PDB entry 6K41 | electron microscopy, 2.90 A resolution | chains A and R of the 5 polymer chains in the assembly

== Chain A ==
Protein: Guanine nucleotide-binding protein G(o) subunit alpha
Source organism: Homo sapiens
UniProtKB: P09471 (GNAO_HUMAN); numbering as in UniProt (aligned over 1-354)
Amino-acid sequence (354 residues; each row starts with the number of its first residue):
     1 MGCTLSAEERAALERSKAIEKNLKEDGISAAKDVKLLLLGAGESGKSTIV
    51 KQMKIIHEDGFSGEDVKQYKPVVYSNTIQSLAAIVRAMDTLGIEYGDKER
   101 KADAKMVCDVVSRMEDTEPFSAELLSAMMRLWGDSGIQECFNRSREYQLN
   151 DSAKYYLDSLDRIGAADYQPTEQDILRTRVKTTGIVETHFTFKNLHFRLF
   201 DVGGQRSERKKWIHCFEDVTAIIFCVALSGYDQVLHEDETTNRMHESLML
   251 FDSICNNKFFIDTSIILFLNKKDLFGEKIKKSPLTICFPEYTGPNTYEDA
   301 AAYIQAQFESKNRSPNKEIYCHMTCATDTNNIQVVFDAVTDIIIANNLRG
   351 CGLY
Not modelled in the structure: 1-4, 55-182, 236-240, 280-283
Swiss-Prot annotation at these positions:
  - region: Lys35 to Thr48 (G1 motif), Asp174 to Thr182 (G2 motif), Phe197 to Arg206 (G3 motif), Ile266 to Asp273 (G4 motif), Thr324 to Thr329 (G5 motif)
  - binding site (GTP): Glu43, Lys46, Ser47, Thr48, Ser152, Leu176, Arg177, Thr178, Arg179, Asn270, Asp273, Cys325
  - binding site (Mg(2+)): Ser47, Thr182
  - modified residue: Arg179 (ADP-ribosylarginine), Gln205 (5-glutamyl histamine), Cys351 (ADP-ribosylcysteine)
  - lipidation: Gly2 (N-myristoyl glycine), Cys3 (S-palmitoyl cysteine), Cys351 (S-palmitoyl cysteine)
  - natural variant: Gly40 (G40R: In DEE17 and NEDIM; G40W: Found in a patient with intractable early-onset epilepsy), Ser47 (S47G: In NEDIM), Gln52 (Q52P: Found in a patient with intractable early-onset epilepsy; Q52R: In DEE17), Ile56 (I56T: In NEDIM), Asp174 (D174G: In DEE17), Thr191 to Phe197 (deletion: In DEE17), Gly203 (G203R: In DEE17), Arg209 (R209C: In DEE17 and NEDIM; R209G: In NEDIM; R209H: In NEDIM; R209L: In NEDIM), Ala227 (A227V: In NEDIM), Glu246 (E246G: In NEDIM; E246K: In NEDIM), Ile279 (I279N: In DEE17)
  - mutagenesis: Cys351 (C351A: Strong loss of binding to ADGRG3)

== Chain R ==
Protein: Alpha-2A adrenergic receptor, Endolysin, Alpha-2B adrenergic receptor
Source organism: Bos taurus
Notes: EC 3.2.1.17
UniProtKB: chimeric construct of Q28838, A0A097J809, P18089: residues -187 to -161 from Q28838 (ADA2A_BOVIN) positions 1-27 (UniProt number = residue number + 188); residues -153 to 6 from A0A097J809 positions 2-161 (UniProt number = residue number + 155); residues 7-354 from P18089 positions 7-217 (offset varies); residues 355-450 from P18089 positions 355-450 (same numbers)
Amino-acid sequence (512 residues; row label = number of the first residue in the row; note: 137 numbers in that range are skipped by the numbering (no residue carries them; nothing is unmodelled there); numbers below 1 keep their minus sign (Asp-198 is residue -198)):
  -198 DDDDAHHHHHHMGSLQPDAGNASWNGTEAPGGGARATPENLYFQGNIFEM
  -148 LRIDEGLRLKIYKDTEGYYTIGIGHLLTKSPSLNAAKSELDKAIGRNTNG
   -98 VITKDEAEKLFNQDVDAAVRGILRNAKLKPVYDSLDAVRRAALINMVFQM
   -48 GETGVAGFTNSLRMLQQKRWDEAAVNLAKSRWYNQTPNRAKRVITTFRTG
     2 TWDAYYSVQATAAIAAAITFLILFTIFGNALVILAVLTSRSLRAPQNLFL
    52 VSLAAADILVATLIIPFSLANELLGYWYFRRTWCEVYLALDVLFCTSSIV
   102 HLCAISLDRYWAVSRALEYNSKRTPRRIKCIILTVWLIAAVISLPPLIYK
   152 GDQGPQPRGRPQCKLNQEAWYILASSIGSFFAPCLIMILVYLRIYLIAKR
   202 SN
   341 RRGPRAKGGPGQGEQWWRRRAQLTREKRFTFVLAVVIGVFVLCWFPFFFS
   391 YSLGAICPKHCKVPHGLFQFFFWIGYCNSSLNPVIYTIFNQDFRRAFRRI
   441 LCRPWTQTAW
Not modelled in the structure: -198 to 10, 79-84, 150-163, 168-169, 341-360, 394-403, 443-450
Cystine bridges: Cys85-Cys164
Construct notes: expression tag (-198 to -188); linker (-160 to -154); conflict Thr-101 (Cys54 in A0A097J809), Ala-58 (Cys97 in A0A097J809)
Ligand contacts: CZX (4-[(1S)-1-(2,3-dimethylphenyl)ethyl]-1H-imidazole): Asp92, Val93, Cys96, Thr97, Leu166, Ser176, Ser180, Trp384, Phe387, Phe388, Tyr391, Phe412, Gly415, Tyr416
Swiss-Prot annotation at these positions:
  - site: Asp92 (Implicated in ligand binding), Ser176 (Implicated in catechol agonist binding), Ser180 (Implicated in catechol agonist binding)
  - lipidation: Cys442 (S-palmitoyl cysteine)

== Chain A / chain R interface ==
Contacting residue pairs (27; chain A residue first):
  Lys32(A) - Ser122(R)  hydrogen bond (side chain-backbone)
  Lys32(A) - Thr125(R)
  Leu195(A) - Leu118(R)  hydrophobic
  Asp218(A) - Arg41(R)  salt bridge
  Pro315(A) - Arg365(R)  hydrogen bond (backbone-side chain)
  Phe336(A) - Leu118(R)  hydrophobic
  Val339(A) - Leu118(R)  hydrophobic
  Thr340(A) - Ala117(R)
  Thr340(A) - Leu118(R)
  Ile343(A) - Leu118(R)  hydrophobic
  Ile344(A) - Val114(R)
  Ile344(A) - Ala117(R)  hydrophobic
  Asn347(A) - Ala113(R)
  Asn347(A) - Val114(R)
  Asn347(A) - Arg124(R)  hydrogen bond
  Leu348(A) - Val114(R)  hydrophobic
  Leu348(A) - Ala199(R)  hydrophobic
  Cys351(A) - Arg110(R)
  Cys351(A) - Val372(R)
  Gly352(A) - Arg368(R)
  Gly352(A) - Val372(R)
  Gly352(A) - Phe429(R)
  Leu353(A) - Ile195(R)  hydrophobic
  Leu353(A) - Phe369(R)
  Leu353(A) - Val372(R)  hydrophobic
  Leu353(A) - Leu373(R)  hydrophobic
  Tyr354(A) - Arg365(R)  hydrogen bond
Also at the interface, not in a pair above, chain A (17 interface residues in all): Ile28, Gly350
Also at the interface, not in a pair above, chain R (22 interface residues in all): Asn121, Pro126, Ile198, Ser202, Asn430

== Summary ==
Chain A and chain R form an interface of 17 and 22 residues respectively, with 4 hydrogen bonds and 1 salt
bridge. Polar pairs include Asp218(A)-Arg41(R), Lys32(A)-Ser122(R) and Pro315(A)-Arg365(R). Bound to chain R:
compound CZX.
Chain A is Guanine nucleotide-binding protein G(o) subunit alpha (Homo sapiens) and chain R is Alpha-2A
adrenergic receptor, Endolysin, Alpha-2B adrenergic receptor (Bos taurus); the structure, cryo-EM structure of
alpha2BAR-GoA complex, was determined by electron microscopy (same publication as 6K42).
